Entry 3AZN (X-ray diffraction, 3.00 A resolution); this record covers chains B and I of the 10 polymer chains in the assembly.

Chain B:
Name: Histone H4
Organism: Homo sapiens
Reference sequence: P62805 (H4_HUMAN); residues 0-102 here correspond to UniProt positions 1-103 (UniProt number = residue number + 1)
Amino-acid sequence (106 residues; numbered -3 to 102; the number before each row is that of its first residue; numbers below 1 keep their minus sign (Gly-3 is residue -3)):
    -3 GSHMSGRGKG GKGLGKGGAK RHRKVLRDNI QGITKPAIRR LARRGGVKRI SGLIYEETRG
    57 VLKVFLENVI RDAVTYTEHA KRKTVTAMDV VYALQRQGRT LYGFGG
Unresolved in the structure: -3 to 24
Differences from the reference sequence: expression tag (-3 to -1); engineered mutation Gln91 (Lys92 in P62805)
Curated features (UniProtKB/Swiss-Prot):
  - DNA-binding region: Lys16 to Lys20
  - modified residue: Ser1 (N-acetylserine), Arg3 (Asymmetric dimethylarginine), Lys5 (N6-(2-hydroxyisobutyryl)lysine), Lys8 (N6-(2-hydroxyisobutyryl)lysine), Lys12 (N6-(2-hydroxyisobutyryl)lysine), Lys16 (N6-(2-hydroxyisobutyryl)lysine), Lys20 (N6,N6,N6-trimethyllysine), Lys31 (N6-(2-hydroxyisobutyryl)lysine), Lys44 (N6-(2-hydroxyisobutyryl)lysine), Ser47 (Phosphoserine), Tyr51 (Phosphotyrosine), Lys59 (N6-(2-hydroxyisobutyryl)lysine), Lys77 (N6-(2-hydroxyisobutyryl)lysine), Lys79 (N6-(2-hydroxyisobutyryl)lysine), Thr80 (Phosphothreonine), Tyr88 (Phosphotyrosine)
  - cross-link (Glycyl lysine isopeptide (Lys-Gly)): Lys12 (interchain with G-Cter in SUMO2), Lys20 (interchain with G-Cter in SUMO2), Lys31 (interchain with G-Cter in SUMO2), Lys59 (interchain with G-Cter in SUMO2), Lys79 (interchain with G-Cter in SUMO2)

Chain I:
Molecule: 146-nt DNA strand
Sequence (146 nucleotides; each row starts with the number of its first residue):
     1 ATCAATATCC ACCTGCAGAT TCTACCAAAA GTGTATTTGG AAACTGCTCC ATCAAAAGGC
    61 ATGTTCAGCT GAATTCAGCT GAACATGCCT TTTGATGGAG CAGTTTCCAA ATACACTTTT
   121 GGTAGAATCT GCAGGTGGAT ATTGAT
Unresolved in the structure: 146
Ion coordination: Mn2+ site 1 near DG78 (its only coordinating residue here); Mn2+ site 2 near DG100 (its only coordinating residue here); Mn2+ site 3 near DG121 (its only coordinating residue here)

Interface between chain B and chain I:
Contacting residue pairs - 6 pairs, chain B then chain I:
  Thr30(B) - DA61(I)  phosphate contact
  Pro32(B) - DC60(I)  sugar contact
  Pro32(B) - DA61(I)  phosphate contact
  Arg36(B) - DC60(I)  salt bridge to the phosphate
  Arg45(B) - DC69(I)  hydrogen bond to the phosphate
  Lys77(B) - DG40(I)  phosphate contact
Interface residues without a listed pair, chain I (5 interface residues in all): DT70

In short:
The chain B/chain I interface involves 5 residues from each chain, with 1 hydrogen bond and 1 salt bridge.
Polar pairs include Arg45(B)-DC69(I) and Arg36(B)-DC60(I). Curated annotation (UniProt) lists a DNA-binding
region on chain B.
Here chain B is Histone H4 (Homo sapiens) and chain I is a 146-nt DNA strand. Entry 3AZN (Crystal Structure of
Human Nucleosome Core Particle Containing H4K91Q mutation) was determined by X-ray diffraction together with
3AYW, 3AZE, 3AZF, 3AZG, 3AZH, 3AZJ and 3 further entries from the same study.
